PDB entry 2IHJ | X-ray diffraction, 2.00 A resolution | chain A

# Chain A
Molecule: Alpha-2,3/2,6-sialyltransferase/sialidase
Organism: Pasteurella multocida
Notes: EC 2.4.99.4
UniProtKB: Q15KI8 (Q15KI8_PASMU); numbering as in UniProt (aligned over 26-412)
Amino-acid sequence (399 residues; numbered 25 to 423; the number before each row is that of its first residue):
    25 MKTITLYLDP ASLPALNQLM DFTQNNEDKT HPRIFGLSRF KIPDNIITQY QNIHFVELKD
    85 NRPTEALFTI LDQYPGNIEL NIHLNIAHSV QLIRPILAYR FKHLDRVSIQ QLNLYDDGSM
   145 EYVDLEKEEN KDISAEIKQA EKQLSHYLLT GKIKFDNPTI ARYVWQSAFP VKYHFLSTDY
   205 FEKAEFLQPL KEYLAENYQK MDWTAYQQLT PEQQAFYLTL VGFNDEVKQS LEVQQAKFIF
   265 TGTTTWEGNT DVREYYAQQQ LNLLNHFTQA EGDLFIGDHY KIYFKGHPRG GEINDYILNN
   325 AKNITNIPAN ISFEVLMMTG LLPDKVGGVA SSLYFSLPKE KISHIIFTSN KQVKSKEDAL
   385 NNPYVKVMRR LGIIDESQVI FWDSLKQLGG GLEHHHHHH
Unresolved in the structure: 374-384, 414-423
Construct notes: cloning artifact (25, 413-417); expression tag (418-423)
Small-molecule neighbours: cmp-3fneuac (CSF; cytidine-5'-monophosphate-3-fluoro-N-acetyl-neuraminic acid): A35, S36, L37, R63, D141, G142, S143, M144, V147, T265, G266, T267, T268, W270, K309, G310, H311, P312, I335, S336, F337, E338, S355, S356, L357

# In short
Bound to chain A: cmp-3fneuac.
Chain A is Alpha-2,3/2,6-sialyltransferase/sialidase (Pasteurella multocida); the structure, crystal structure
of multifunctional sialyltransferase from pasteurella multocida with CMP-3F-Neu5Ac bound, was determined by
X-ray diffraction (same publication as 2IHK, 2IHZ and 2ILV).
